Entry 5WNW (X-ray diffraction, 1.79 A resolution); this record covers chains A and B of the 3 polymer chains in the assembly.

Chain A (and B):
Name: Periplasmic chaperone Spy
Organism: Escherichia coli
Notes: chain B of this document is another copy of the same molecule, construct and numbering; everything in this record applies to it too
Reference sequence: P77754 (SPY_ECOLI); residues 29-124 here correspond to UniProt positions 52-147 (UniProt number = residue number + 23)
Sequence (97 residues; each row starts with the number of its first residue):
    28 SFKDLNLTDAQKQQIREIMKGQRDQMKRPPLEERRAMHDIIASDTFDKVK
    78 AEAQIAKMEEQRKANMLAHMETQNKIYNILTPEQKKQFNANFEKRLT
Unresolved in the structure: 54, 124 (chain B: 28, 51-52, 54, 56)
Construct notes: expression tag (28)
Ion coordination: Zn2+ site 1: D36, E44; Zn2+ site 2: E59 (shared with D71(B) of chain B); Zn2+ site 3: H65 (together with imidazole) (shared with E120(B) of chain B); Zn2+ site 4: D66 (together with imidazole) (shared with D66(B) of chain B); Zn2+ site 5: D71, D74; Zn2+ site 6: E86 (together with imidazole) (shared with E79(B) of chain B); Zn2+ site 7: E120 (together with imidazole) (shared with H65(B) of chain B)
What the authors report for this chain:
  - contacts within the chain: Y104-F115
  - conformationally variable residues (order/disorder transition): K47 to P57

Interface between chain A and chain B:
Residue-residue contacts (62):
  E60(A) - R89(B)  salt bridge
  R61(A) - F119(B)  hydrogen bond (side chain-backbone)
  R61(A) - R122(B)  hydrogen bond (side chain-backbone)
  R61(A) - L123(B)
  R61(A) - T124(B)  hydrogen bond (side chain-backbone)
  M64(A) - M93(B)  hydrophobic
  M64(A) - M97(B)  hydrophobic
  H65(A) - N116(B)  hydrogen bond
  H65(A) - F119(B)
  H65(A) - E120(B)  salt bridge
  I67(A) - N101(B)  hydrogen bond (backbone-side chain)
  I68(A) - Q100(B)
  I68(A) - N101(B)  hydrogen bond (backbone-side chain)
  I68(A) - Y104(B)
  I68(A) - F115(B)  hydrophobic
  I68(A) - F119(B)  hydrophobic
  A69(A) - Y104(B)
  A69(A) - N116(B)
  S70(A) - N101(B)  hydrogen bond (backbone-side chain)
  S70(A) - N105(B)  hydrogen bond (backbone-side chain)
  D71(A) - N105(B)
  T72(A) - N101(B)
  F73(A) - L94(B)
  F73(A) - M97(B)  hydrophobic
  F73(A) - E98(B)
  F73(A) - N101(B)
  A78(A) - L94(B)  hydrophobic
  E79(A) - K90(B)  salt bridge
  E79(A) - L94(B)
  Q81(A) - M97(B)
  I82(A) - R89(B)  hydrogen bond (backbone-side chain)
  I82(A) - M93(B)  hydrophobic
  I82(A) - L94(B)  hydrophobic
  I82(A) - M97(B)  hydrophobic
  R89(A) - E86(B)  salt bridge
  R89(A) - R89(B)
  K90(A) - E79(B)  salt bridge
  K90(A) - I82(B)
  M93(A) - I82(B)  hydrophobic
  L94(A) - F73(B)
  L94(A) - K75(B)
  L94(A) - A78(B)  hydrophobic
  L94(A) - I82(B)  hydrophobic
  M97(A) - M64(B)  hydrophobic
  M97(A) - F73(B)  hydrophobic
  M97(A) - A78(B)  hydrophobic
  M97(A) - I82(B)  hydrophobic
  E98(A) - F73(B)
  Q100(A) - I68(B)
  N101(A) - I67(B)  hydrogen bond (side chain-backbone)
  N101(A) - I68(B)  hydrogen bond (side chain-backbone)
  N101(A) - S70(B)  hydrogen bond (side chain-backbone)
  N101(A) - T72(B)
  N101(A) - F73(B)
  Y104(A) - I68(B)
  Y104(A) - A69(B)
  N105(A) - S70(B)  hydrogen bond (side chain-backbone)
  N105(A) - D71(B)
  N116(A) - H65(B)  hydrogen bond
  F119(A) - R61(B)
  F119(A) - H65(B)
  E120(A) - H65(B)  salt bridge
Also at the interface, not in a pair above, chain A (33 interface residues in all): K75, E86, H96, F115, L123
Also at the interface, not in a pair above, chain B (34 interface residues in all): Q81, M85

Overview:
33 residues of chain A face 34 of chain B across their interface; the contacts include 14 hydrogen bonds and 6
salt bridges. Polar pairs include E60(A)-R89(B), H65(A)-E120(B) and E79(A)-K90(B). D36(A) and E44(A)
coordinate Zn2+ site 1. From the paper: conformational variability at K47(A); contacts within the chain
involving F115(A) and Y104(A).
Chain A and chain B are both Periplasmic chaperone Spy (Escherichia coli); the structure, Chaperone Spy bound
to Im7 6-45 ensemble, was determined by X-ray diffraction (same publication as 5WO1, 5WO2 and 5WO3).
